1ZMJ - chain A; structure by X-ray diffraction, 2.00 A resolution.

== Chain A ==
Protein: Coagulation factor XI
Organism: Homo sapiens
Notes: EC 3.4.21.27; fragment: Catalytic Domain
UniProt: P03951 (FA11_HUMAN); aligned to UniProt positions 388-624 over residues 16-244 (the alignment contains insertions or deletions, so no single offset holds)
Sequence (238 residues; row label = number of the first residue in the row; note: 10 numbers in that range are skipped by the numbering (no residue carries them; nothing is unmodelled there); a row labelled like 37A-37D holds insertion residues (37A, then the next letters in order)):
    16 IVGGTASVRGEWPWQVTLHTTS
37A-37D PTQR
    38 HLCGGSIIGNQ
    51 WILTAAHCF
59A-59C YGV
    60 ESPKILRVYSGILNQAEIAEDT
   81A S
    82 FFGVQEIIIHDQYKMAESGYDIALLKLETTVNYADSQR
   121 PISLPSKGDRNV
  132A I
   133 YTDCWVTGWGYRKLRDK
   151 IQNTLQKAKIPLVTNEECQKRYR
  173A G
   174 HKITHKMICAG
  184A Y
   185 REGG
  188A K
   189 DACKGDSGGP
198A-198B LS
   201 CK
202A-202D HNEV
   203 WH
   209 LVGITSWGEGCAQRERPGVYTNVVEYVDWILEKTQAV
Unresolved in the structure: 245
Sequence notes: engineered mutation Ala-75 (Ser452 in P03951), Ala-78 (Lys455 in P03951), Ala-115 (Thr493 in P03951), Ser-123 (Cys500 in P03951)
Disulfides: Cys-40/Cys-58, Cys-136/Cys-201, Cys-168/Cys-182, Cys-191/Cys-219
Covalently attached groups: compound HDB linked to Ser-195
Ligand contacts: HDB ((R)-1-(4-(4-(hydroxymethyl)-1,3,2-dioxaborolan-2-yl)benzyl)guanidine): Leu-39, Cys-40, His-57, Cys-58, Asp-189, Ala-190, Cys-191, Lys-192, Gly-193, Asp-194, Thr-213, Trp-215, Gly-216, Gly-218, Cys-219, Ala-220, Gly-226, Val-227
UniProt features mapped onto this chain:
  - active site (Charge relay system): His-57, Asp-102, Ser-195
  - binding site (heparin): Lys-170 to Arg-173
  - glycosylation (N-linked (GlcNAc...) asparagine): Asn-73 (complex), Asn-113 (complex)

== Summary ==
Compound HDB is covalently linked to Ser-195. UniProt lists 3 active-site residues and 4 heparin-binding
residues.
Chain A is Coagulation factor XI (Homo sapiens); the structure, Crystal Structure of the Catalytic Domain of
Factor XI in complex with 4-(guanidinomethyl)-phenylboronic acid, was determined by X-ray diffraction (same
publication as 1ZLR, 1ZML and 1ZMN).
